9LVK - chains D and H of the 18 polymer chains in the assembly; structure by electron microscopy, 3.59 A resolution.

# Chain D
Protein: GATOR2 complex protein WDR59
From: Homo sapiens
UniProtKB: Q6PJI9 (WDR59_HUMAN); numbering as in UniProt (aligned over 1-974)
Sequence (974 residues; numbered 1 to 974; the number before each row is that of its first residue):
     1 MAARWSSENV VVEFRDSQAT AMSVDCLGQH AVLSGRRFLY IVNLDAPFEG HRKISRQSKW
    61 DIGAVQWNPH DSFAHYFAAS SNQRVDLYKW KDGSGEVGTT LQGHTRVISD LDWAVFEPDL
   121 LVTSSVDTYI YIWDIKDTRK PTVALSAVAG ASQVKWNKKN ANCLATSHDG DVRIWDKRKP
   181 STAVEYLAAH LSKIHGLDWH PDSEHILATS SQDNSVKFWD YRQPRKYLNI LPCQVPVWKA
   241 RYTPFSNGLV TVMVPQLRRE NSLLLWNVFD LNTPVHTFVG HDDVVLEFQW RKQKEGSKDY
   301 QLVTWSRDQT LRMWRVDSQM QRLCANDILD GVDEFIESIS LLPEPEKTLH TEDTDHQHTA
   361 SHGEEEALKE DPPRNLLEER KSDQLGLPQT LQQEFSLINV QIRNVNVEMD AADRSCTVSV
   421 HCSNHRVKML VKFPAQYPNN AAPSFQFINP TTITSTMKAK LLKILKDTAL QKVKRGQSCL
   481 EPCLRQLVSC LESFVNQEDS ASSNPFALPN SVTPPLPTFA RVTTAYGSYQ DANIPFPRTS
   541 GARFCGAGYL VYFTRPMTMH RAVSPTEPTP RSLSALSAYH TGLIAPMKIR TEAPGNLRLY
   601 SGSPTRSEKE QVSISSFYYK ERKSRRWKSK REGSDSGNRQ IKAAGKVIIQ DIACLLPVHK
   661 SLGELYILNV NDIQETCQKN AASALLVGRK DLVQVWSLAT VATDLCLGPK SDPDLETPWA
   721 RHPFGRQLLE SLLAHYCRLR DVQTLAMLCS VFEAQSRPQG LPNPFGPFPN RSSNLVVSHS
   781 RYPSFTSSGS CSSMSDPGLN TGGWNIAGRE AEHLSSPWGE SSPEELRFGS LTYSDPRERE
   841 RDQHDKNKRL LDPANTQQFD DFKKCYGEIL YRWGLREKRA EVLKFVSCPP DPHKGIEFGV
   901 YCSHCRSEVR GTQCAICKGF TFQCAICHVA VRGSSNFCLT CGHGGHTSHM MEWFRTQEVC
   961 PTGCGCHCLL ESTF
Unresolved in the structure: 1-530, 557-644, 754-834, 891-918
Ion coordination: Zn2+ site 1: Cys-924, Cys-927, His-946, His-949; Zn2+ site 2: Cys-938, Cys-941, Cys-966, Cys-968; Zn2+ site 3: His-943, Cys-960, Cys-964

# Chain H
Protein: Isoform 3 of Protein SEC13 homolog
From: Homo sapiens
UniProtKB: P55735 (SEC13_HUMAN), isoform P55735-3; residues 1-368 here = UniProt positions 1-368
Sequence (368 residues; numbered 1 to 368; the number before each row is that of its first residue):
     1 MREPVLTWCV PLELLCSHPL PLSAFLKSQV KLYTYRACAG KDEMGKMVSV INTVDTSHED
    61 MIHDAQMDYY GTRLATCSSD RSVKIFDVRN GGQILIADLR GHEGPVWQVA WAHPMYGNIL
   121 ASCSYDRKVI IWREENGTWE KSHEHAGHDS SVNSVCWAPH DYGLILACGS SDGAISLLTY
   181 TGEGQWEVKK INNAHTIGCN AVSWAPAVVP GSLIDHPSGQ KPNYIKRFAS GGCDNLIKLW
   241 KEEEDGQWKE EQKLEAHSDW VRDVAWAPSI GLPTSTIASC SQDGRVFIWT CDDASSNTWS
   301 PKLLHKFNDV VWHVSWSITA NILAVSGGDN KVTLWKESVD GQWVCISDVN KGQGSVSASV
   361 TEGQQNEQ
Unresolved in the structure: 1-49, 210-222, 348-368

# Chain D / chain H interface
Pairs across the interface - 50 pairs, chain D then chain H:
  Asp-531(D) with Tyr-125(H)
  Pro-535(D) with Arg-262(H), hydrogen bond (backbone-side chain)
  Pro-537(D) with Trp-312(H)
  Arg-538(D) with Ile-62(H); His-63(H); Trp-312(H); His-313(H)
  Thr-539(D) with Trp-312(H)
  Ser-540(D) with Trp-312(H)
  Ala-542(D) with Ser-315(H); Ser-326(H)
  Arg-543(D) with Asp-64(H), salt bridge; Gln-66(H); His-313(H); Ser-315(H)
  Phe-544(D) with Ser-315(H), hydrogen bond (backbone-side chain); Trp-316(H); Ser-317(H); Ile-322(H)
  Cys-545(D) with Met-67(H), hydrophobic
  Gly-546(D) with Ile-318(H)
  Ala-547(D) with Ile-318(H), hydrophobic
  Val-551(D) with Ala-65(H)
  Tyr-552(D) with Ile-51(H)
  Phe-553(D) with Ile-62(H); His-63(H); Asp-64(H)
  Thr-554(D) with Asn-330(H), hydrogen bond
  Arg-555(D) with Asn-330(H), hydrogen bond (backbone-side chain)
  Lys-646(D) with Thr-53(H); Val-54(H)
  Val-647(D) with Asn-52(H); Thr-53(H); Val-54(H)
  Ile-648(D) with Asn-52(H)
  Ile-649(D) with Ile-51(H); Asn-52(H), hydrogen bond (backbone-backbone)
  Leu-655(D) with Ile-322(H), hydrophobic
  Arg-740(D) with Ile-270(H); Thr-319(H); Ala-320(H), hydrogen bond (side chain-backbone)
  Gln-857(D) with Val-209(H)
  Gln-858(D) with Gly-271(H); Pro-273(H)
  Phe-862(D) with Ile-270(H); Gly-271(H)
  Cys-865(D) with Ile-270(H), hydrophobic
  Ile-869(D) with Ile-318(H), hydrophobic
  Tyr-871(D) with Tyr-70(H)
  Arg-872(D) with Tyr-69(H)
Interface residues without a listed pair, chain D (40 interface residues in all): Gly-541, Leu-550, Gly-645, Gln-650, Asp-651, Pro-657, Cys-737, Val-742, Asp-861, Glu-868
Interface residues without a listed pair, chain H (40 interface residues in all): Val-50, Asp-68, Val-109, Ser-151, Asn-200, Leu-272, Asn-321, Ala-324, Gly-327, Val-332, Leu-334

# Overview
Chain D and chain H each contribute 40 residues to their interface, with 6 hydrogen bonds and 1 salt bridge.
Among the polar pairs are Arg-543(D)/Asp-64(H), Pro-535(D)/Arg-262(H) and Phe-544(D)/Ser-315(H). Cys-924(D),
Cys-927(D), His-946(D) and His-949(D) coordinate Zn2+ site 1.
Here chain D is GATOR2 complex protein WDR59 and chain H is Isoform 3 of Protein SEC13 homolog, both from Homo
sapiens. Entry 9LVK (Cryo-EM structure of CASTOR1 bound human GATOR2 complex) was determined by electron
microscopy, deposited together with 9LVJ and 9LWF.
